PDB entry 6Z0U | electron microscopy, 2.90 A resolution | chains LA and NA of the 24 polymer chains in the assembly

# Chain LA (and NA)
Protein: Polyprotein P1234
Source organism: Chikungunya virus strain S27-African prototype
Notes: EC 2.1.1.-, 2.7.7.-, 3.1.3.33, 3.4.22.-, 3.6.1.15, 3.6.4.13, 3.1.3.84, 2.7.7.19, 2.7.7.48; chain NA of this document is another copy of the same molecule, construct and numbering; everything in this record applies to it too
UniProtKB: Q8JUX6 (POLN_CHIKS); numbering as in UniProt (aligned over 1-472)
Chain sequence (472 residues; numbered 1 to 472; the number before each row is that of its first residue):
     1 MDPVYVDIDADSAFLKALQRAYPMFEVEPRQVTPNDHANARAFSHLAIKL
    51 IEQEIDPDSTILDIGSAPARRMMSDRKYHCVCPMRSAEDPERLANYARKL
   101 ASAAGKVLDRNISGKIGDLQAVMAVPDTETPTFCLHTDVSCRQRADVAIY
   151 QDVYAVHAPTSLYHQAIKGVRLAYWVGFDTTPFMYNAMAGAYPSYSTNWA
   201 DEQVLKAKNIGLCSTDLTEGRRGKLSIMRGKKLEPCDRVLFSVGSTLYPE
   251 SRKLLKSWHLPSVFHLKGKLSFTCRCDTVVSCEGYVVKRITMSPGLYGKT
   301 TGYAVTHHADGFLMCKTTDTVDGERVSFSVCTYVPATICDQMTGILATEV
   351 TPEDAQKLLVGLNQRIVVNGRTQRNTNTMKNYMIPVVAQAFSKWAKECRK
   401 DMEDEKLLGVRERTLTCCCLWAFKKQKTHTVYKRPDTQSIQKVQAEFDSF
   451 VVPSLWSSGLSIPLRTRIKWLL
Disordered / not traced: 1-2, 366-374, 451-457
Ion coordination: Zn2+: H79, E129, C134, C141
UniProt features mapped onto this chain:
  - active site: H37 (For mRNA-capping enzyme nsP1 activity)
  - binding site (Zn(2+)): H79, E129, C134, C141
  - site: H37 (Involved in the phosphoramide link with 7-methyl-GMP)
  - lipidation (S-palmitoyl cysteine): C417, C419
  - mutagenesis: C417 (C417A: Loss of palmitoylation), C419 (C419A: Loss of palmitoylation)
From the paper describing this entry:
  - catalytic residues: H37 (citing earlier work)

# Chain LA / chain NA interface
Residue-residue contacts - 145 pairs, chain LA then chain NA:
  R20(LA) with P34(NA)
  A21(LA) with P34(NA)
  P23(LA) with Q31(NA); P34(NA)
  M24(LA) with V32(NA); P34(NA)
  R171(LA) with R467(NA)
  Y185(LA) with S214(NA), hydrogen bond; T215(NA); D216(NA)
  S262(LA) with L247(NA)
  V263(LA) with A87(NA), hydrophobic
  T273(LA) with A87(NA)
  R275(LA) with E88(NA), salt bridge
  T291(LA) with E91(NA)
  S293(LA) with P90(NA)
  P294(LA) with S461(NA); P463(NA), hydrophobic
  Y297(LA) with S86(NA); P90(NA), hydrophobic; G459(NA); L460(NA); S461(NA), hydrogen bond (side chain-backbone); L464(NA)
  G298(LA) with R85(NA); S86(NA)
  T301(LA) with R238(NA); P249(NA)
  Y303(LA) with E202(NA); L205(NA); L240(NA), hydrophobic; L247(NA), hydrophobic
  V305(LA) with S242(NA); S245(NA); L247(NA), hydrophobic
  H307(LA) with D36(NA), salt bridge; G244(NA); S245(NA)
  M314(LA) with L217(NA)
  C315(LA) with L217(NA)
  K316(LA) with L217(NA); E219(NA), salt bridge
  S329(LA) with L217(NA)
  T337(LA) with N375(NA)
  D340(LA) with N377(NA); N381(NA), hydrogen bond
  T343(LA) with Q356(NA), hydrogen bond (backbone-side chain); V360(NA); N381(NA)
  G344(LA) with K357(NA); V360(NA)
  A347(LA) with E353(NA); Q356(NA)
  T348(LA) with E353(NA)
  W394(LA) with N209(NA)
  E397(LA) with K208(NA)
  C398(LA) with N209(NA), hydrogen bond
  R399(LA) with E353(NA), salt bridge
  K400(LA) with R325(NA), hydrogen bond (backbone-side chain)
  D401(LA) with K208(NA), salt bridge; T318(NA); T320(NA); R325(NA), salt bridge
  M402(LA) with Q389(NA), hydrogen bond
  D404(LA) with T318(NA); R325(NA), salt bridge
  E405(LA) with K316(NA), salt bridge; T318(NA); K393(NA), salt bridge; H429(NA)
  K406(LA) with K316(NA), hydrogen bond (backbone-side chain); T318(NA); R325(NA), hydrogen bond (side chain-backbone); S327(NA), hydrogen bond (backbone-side chain)
  L407(LA) with S327(NA)
  L408(LA) with K316(NA); F328(NA)
  G409(LA) with K232(NA); L233(NA), hydrogen bond (backbone-backbone); E234(NA); S327(NA), hydrogen bond (backbone-backbone)
  V410(LA) with K231(NA)
  R411(LA) with G230(NA); K231(NA); K232(NA), hydrogen bond (side chain-backbone); L233(NA); E324(NA), salt bridge
  R413(LA) with S226(NA); M228(NA); G230(NA); E324(NA), salt bridge
  L420(LA) with S226(NA); I227(NA)
  W421(LA) with S226(NA), hydrogen bond (backbone-backbone); R229(NA)
  A422(LA) with G223(NA)
  F423(LA) with G223(NA); E324(NA)
  K424(LA) with G220(NA)
  K425(LA) with T218(NA); G220(NA); D322(NA), hydrogen bond (side chain-backbone); G323(NA)
  Q426(LA) with T218(NA); G220(NA); G323(NA), hydrogen bond (backbone-backbone); R325(NA)
  K427(LA) with T218(NA); E219(NA); G220(NA)
  T428(LA) with D216(NA); L217(NA); T218(NA), hydrogen bond (backbone-backbone)
  H429(LA) with L217(NA); T218(NA); E219(NA)
  V431(LA) with T215(NA); L217(NA), hydrophobic
  K433(LA) with I210(NA), hydrogen bond (side chain-backbone); G211(NA); C213(NA), hydrogen bond (side chain-backbone)
  R434(LA) with N209(NA); Y382(NA), hydrogen bond (side chain-backbone); P385(NA)
  P435(LA) with Y382(NA)
  D436(LA) with S196(NA), hydrogen bond; N198(NA), hydrogen bond (backbone-side chain); K380(NA); Y382(NA)
  T437(LA) with G211(NA); Y382(NA)
  Q438(LA) with S196(NA), hydrogen bond (side chain-backbone); N198(NA), hydrogen bond; G211(NA), hydrogen bond (backbone-backbone); L212(NA); C213(NA), hydrogen bond (backbone-backbone); S242(NA); G244(NA), hydrogen bond (side chain-backbone)
  S439(LA) with C213(NA)
  I440(LA) with L205(NA); L212(NA), hydrophobic; C213(NA); S214(NA); L247(NA), hydrophobic
  Q441(LA) with S214(NA), hydrogen bond
Other interface residues (no listed pair), chain LA (74 interface residues in all): D277, T278, V279, K299, Q341, L346, E412, C419, T430
Other interface residues (no listed pair), chain NA (82 interface residues in all): T33, M84, Q203, K224, T246, D319, V326, S329, P352, I384

# In short
Chain LA and chain NA form an interface of 74 and 82 residues respectively, with 28 hydrogen bonds and 11 salt
bridges. Polar pairs include R275(LA)-E88(NA), H307(LA)-D36(NA) and K316(LA)-E219(NA). From UniProt:
active-site residue H37(LA), 4 Zn2+-binding residues and 2 mutagenesis sites on chain LA. The paper reports
the catalytic residue H37(LA).
Chain LA and chain NA are both Polyprotein P1234 (Chikungunya virus strain S27-African prototype); the
structure, CryoEM structure of the Chikungunya virus nsP1 complex, was determined by electron microscopy,
deposited together with 6Z0V.
